9BDI - chains A and H of the 3 polymer chains in the assembly; structure by X-ray diffraction, 2.07 A resolution.

== Chain A ==
Name: GT10.2 glycan KO
From: Mus musculus
Amino-acid sequence (153 residues; row label = number of the first residue in the row):
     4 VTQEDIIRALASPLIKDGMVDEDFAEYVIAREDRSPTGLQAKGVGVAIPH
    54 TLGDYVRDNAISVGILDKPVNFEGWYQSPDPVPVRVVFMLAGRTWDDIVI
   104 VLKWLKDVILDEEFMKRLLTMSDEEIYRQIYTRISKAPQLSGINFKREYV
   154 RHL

== Chain H ==
Name: Fab 45.2 Heavy Chain
From: Mus musculus
Notes: antibody fragment or engineered binder
Amino-acid sequence (234 residues; row label = number of the first residue in the row):
     1 EVQLVESGGGLVKPGGSLRLSCAASGFTFSNAWMSWVRQAPGKGLEWVGR
    51 IKSKTDGGTTDCAAPVKGRFTISRDDSKNTLYLQMNSLKTEDTAVYYCTR
   101 SAEFYDFWSGYYTGLEYFQHWGQGTLVTVSSASTKGPSVFPLAPSSKSTS
   151 GGTAALGCLVKDYFPEPVTVSWNSGALTSGVHTFPAVLQSSGLYSLSSVV
   201 TVPSSSLGTQTYICNVNHKPSNTKVDKRVEPKSC
Disulfide bonds: C22-C98, C158-C214

== Chain A / chain H interface ==
Contacting residue pairs (14; chain A residue first):
  K19(A) - W108(H)
  K19(A) - S109(H)  hydrogen bond (backbone-backbone)
  G21(A) - S109(H)
  D24(A) - K52(H)  salt bridge
  E25(A) - F104(H)
  E25(A) - D106(H)
  D57(A) - K52(H)  salt bridge
  D57(A) - T59(H)  hydrogen bond
  D57(A) - T60(H)
  D57(A) - D61(H)
  Y58(A) - D61(H)
  R60(A) - T55(H)  hydrogen bond (side chain-backbone)
  R60(A) - D56(H)  salt bridge
  R60(A) - Y111(H)
Interface residues without a listed pair, chain A (9 interface residues in all): I18, D20
Interface residues without a listed pair, chain H (12 interface residues in all): T113

== Summary ==
9 residues of chain A and 12 residues of chain H are in contact, with 3 hydrogen bonds and 3 salt bridges.
Polar pairs include D24(A)-K52(H), D57(A)-K52(H) and R60(A)-D56(H).
Chain A is GT10.2 glycan KO and chain H is Fab 45.2 Heavy Chain, both from Mus musculus; the structure,
Crystal structure of HIV-1 MPER scaffold in complex with antibody Fab Ab45.2, was determined by X-ray
diffraction (same publication as 9BDH).
